PDB entry 8X2U | electron microscopy, 3.57 A resolution | chains N and O of the 20 polymer chains in the assembly

Chain N:
Name: Radial spoke head 1 homolog
Source organism: Mus musculus
UniProtKB: Q8VIG3 (RSPH1_MOUSE); residue numbers follow UniProt; this construct covers 1-301
Sequence (313 residues; numbered -11 to 301; the number before each row is that of its first residue; numbers below 1 keep their minus sign (Met-11 is residue -11)):
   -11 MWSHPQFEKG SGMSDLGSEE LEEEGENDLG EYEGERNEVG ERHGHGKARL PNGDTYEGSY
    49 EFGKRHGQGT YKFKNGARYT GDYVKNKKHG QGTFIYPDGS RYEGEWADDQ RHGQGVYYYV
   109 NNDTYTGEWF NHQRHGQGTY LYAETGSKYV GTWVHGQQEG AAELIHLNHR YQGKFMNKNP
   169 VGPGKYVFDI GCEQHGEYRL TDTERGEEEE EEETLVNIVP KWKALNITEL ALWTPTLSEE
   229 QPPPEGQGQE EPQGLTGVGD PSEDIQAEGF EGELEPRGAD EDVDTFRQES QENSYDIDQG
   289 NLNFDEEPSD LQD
Not modelled in the structure: -11 to 16, 202-301
Construct notes: initiating methionine (-11); expression tag (-10 to 0)

Chain O:
Name: Radial spoke head protein 4 homolog A
Source organism: Mus musculus
UniProtKB: Q8BYM7 (RSH4A_MOUSE); numbering as in UniProt (aligned over 1-716)
Sequence (716 residues; numbered 1 to 716; the number before each row is that of its first residue):
     1 MENSTSLKQE KENQEPGEAE RLWQGESDVS PQEPGPPSPE YREEEQRTDT EPAPRMSPSW
    61 SHQSRVSLST GDLTAGPEVS SSPPPPPLQF HSTPLNTETT QDPVAASPTE KTANGIADTG
   121 TPYSDPWESS SAAKQSTSHY TSHAEESTFP QSQTPQPDLC GLRDASRNKS KHKGLRFDLL
   181 QEEGSDSNCD PDQPEVGASE AAQSMLEVAI QNAKAYLLST SSKSGLNLYD HLSKVLTKIL
   241 DERPADAVDI IENISQDVKM AHFNKKLDTL HNEYEMLPAY EIAETQKALF LQGHLEGADS
   301 ELEEEMAESS LPNVMESAYY FEQAGVGLGT DETYRVFLAL KQLTDTHPIQ RCRFWGKILG
   361 LEMNYIVAEV EFRDGEDEEE VEEEGIAEER DNGGSEAGEE EEEELPKSLY KAPQVIPKEE
   421 SRTGANKYVY FVCNVPGRPW VRLPSVTPAQ IVTARKIKKF FTGRLDAAVI SYPPFPGNES
   481 NYLRAQIARI SAGTHVSPLG FYQFGEEEGE EEEVEGGRDS YEENPDFEGI QVIDLVESLS
   541 NWVHHVQYIL PQGRCNWFNP IQKDEDEEEE EEEDEEKGEE PDYIEQEVGP PLLTPISEDL
   601 GIQNIPSWTT QLSSNLIPQY AIAVLRSNLW PGAYAFSNGK KFENFYIGWG HKYCVENYTP
   661 PSPPPVYQEY PSGPEITEMN DPSVEEEQAF RMTQEPVALS TEENEGTEDE DEDDED
Not modelled in the structure: 1-205, 262-272, 292-309, 378-412, 505-518, 562-584, 694-716

How chain N and chain O interact:
Pairs across the interface - 68 pairs, chain N then chain O:
  Leu17(N) - Glu686(O)
  Leu17(N) - Glu687(O)
  Leu17(N) - Phe690(O)  hydrophobic
  Glu29(N) - Ser683(O)  hydrogen bond
  Glu29(N) - Val684(O)  hydrogen bond (side chain-backbone)
  Glu29(N) - Glu685(O)
  Arg30(N) - Pro682(O)
  Arg30(N) - Glu687(O)  salt bridge
  Leu38(N) - Met679(O)
  Leu38(N) - Asn680(O)
  Leu38(N) - Asp681(O)
  Asn40(N) - Met679(O)
  Asp42(N) - Met679(O)
  Thr43(N) - Met679(O)
  Arg53(N) - Glu678(O)  salt bridge
  Tyr59(N) - Met679(O)  hydrophobic
  Lys60(N) - Met679(O)
  Phe61(N) - Glu675(O)
  Phe61(N) - Ile676(O)  hydrophobic
  Phe61(N) - Thr677(O)
  Phe61(N) - Met679(O)  hydrophobic
  Asn63(N) - Glu675(O)  hydrogen bond (side chain-backbone)
  Asn63(N) - Ile676(O)
  Ala65(N) - Ile676(O)  hydrophobic
  Asn74(N) - Glu678(O)  hydrogen bond
  Tyr84(N) - Tyr670(O)  hydrophobic
  Tyr84(N) - Ile676(O)  hydrophobic
  Pro85(N) - Tyr670(O)
  Pro85(N) - Ile676(O)
  Asp86(N) - Tyr670(O)
  Arg99(N) - Glu669(O)
  Tyr105(N) - Glu669(O)
  Tyr105(N) - Tyr670(O)  hydrogen bond (side chain-backbone)
  Tyr107(N) - Tyr667(O)
  Tyr107(N) - Gln668(O)
  Tyr107(N) - Glu669(O)
  Asn109(N) - Tyr667(O)
  Asp111(N) - Tyr667(O)
  Trp117(N) - Glu669(O)
  His120(N) - Ser672(O)
  Arg122(N) - Val666(O)
  Arg122(N) - Tyr667(O)
  Arg122(N) - Gln668(O)  hydrogen bond
  Arg122(N) - Glu669(O)  salt bridge
  Tyr128(N) - Val666(O)  hydrophobic
  Tyr128(N) - Tyr667(O)
  Tyr130(N) - Pro663(O)  hydrophobic
  Tyr130(N) - Pro664(O)
  Glu132(N) - Pro664(O)
  Glu132(N) - Tyr667(O)  hydrogen bond
  Thr133(N) - Tyr472(O)
  Thr133(N) - Pro474(O)
  Ser135(N) - Tyr472(O)  hydrogen bond
  Trp141(N) - Val666(O)  hydrophobic
  His154(N) - Tyr472(O)
  Leu155(N) - Ile470(O)  hydrophobic
  Leu155(N) - Ser471(O)
  Leu155(N) - Pro474(O)  hydrophobic
  Asn156(N) - Ile470(O)
  Tyr174(N) - Pro660(O)
  Asp190(N) - Thr659(O)
  Asp190(N) - Pro660(O)
  Asp190(N) - Ser662(O)  hydrogen bond (side chain-backbone)
  Thr191(N) - Thr659(O)
  Glu192(N) - Thr659(O)
  Arg193(N) - Asn657(O)
  Gly194(N) - Asn657(O)
  Glu195(N) - Asn657(O)  hydrogen bond (backbone-side chain)
Also at the interface, not in a pair above, chain N (50 interface residues in all): Tyr20, Arg24, Pro39, Phe82, Gly144, Gln146, Leu152, Asn167, Tyr186
Also at the interface, not in a pair above, chain O (32 interface residues in all): Lys459, Pro661

In short:
Chain N and chain O form an interface of 50 and 32 residues respectively, with 10 hydrogen bonds and 3 salt
bridges. Among the polar pairs are Arg30(N)-Glu687(O), Arg53(N)-Glu678(O) and Arg122(N)-Glu669(O).
Here chain N is Radial spoke head 1 homolog and chain O is Radial spoke head protein 4 homolog A, both from
Mus musculus. Entry 8X2U (Radial spoke head-neck dimer) was determined by electron microscopy together with
8WZB from the same study.
